8SU9 - chains Q and R of the 18 polymer chains in the assembly; structure by electron microscopy, 2.83 A resolution.

== Chain Q (and R) ==
Molecule: Nucleoside triphosphate hydrolase
Organism: Escherichia coli
Notes: chain R of this document is another copy of the same molecule, construct and numbering; everything in this record applies to it too
UniProtKB: A0A822U1Y5 (A0A822U1Y5_ECOLX); residue numbers follow UniProt; this construct covers 1-610
Sequence (610 residues; each row starts with the number of its first residue):
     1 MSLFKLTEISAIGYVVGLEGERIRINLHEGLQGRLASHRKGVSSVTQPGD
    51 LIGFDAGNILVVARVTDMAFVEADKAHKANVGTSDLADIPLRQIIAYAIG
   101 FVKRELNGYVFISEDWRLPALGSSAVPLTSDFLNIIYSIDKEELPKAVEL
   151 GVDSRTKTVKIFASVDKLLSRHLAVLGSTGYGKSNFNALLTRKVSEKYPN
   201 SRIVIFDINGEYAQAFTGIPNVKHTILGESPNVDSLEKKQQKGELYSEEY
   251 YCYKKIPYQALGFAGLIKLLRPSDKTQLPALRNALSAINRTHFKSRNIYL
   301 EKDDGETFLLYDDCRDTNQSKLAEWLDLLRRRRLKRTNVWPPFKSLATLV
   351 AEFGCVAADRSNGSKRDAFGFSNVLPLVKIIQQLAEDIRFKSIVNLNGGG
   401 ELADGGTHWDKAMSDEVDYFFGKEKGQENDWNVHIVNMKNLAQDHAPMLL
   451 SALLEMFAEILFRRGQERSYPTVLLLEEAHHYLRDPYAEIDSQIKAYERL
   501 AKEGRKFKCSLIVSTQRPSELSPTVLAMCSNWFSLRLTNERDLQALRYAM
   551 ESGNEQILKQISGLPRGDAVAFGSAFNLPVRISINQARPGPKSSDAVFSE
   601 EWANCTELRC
Not modelled in the structure: 37-41, 72-88, 230-237, 356-363, 485-496, 603-610 (chain R: 1-9, 29-45, 68-92, 228-236, 585-610)
Small-molecule neighbours: ADP (adenosine-5'-diphosphate): S178, T179, G180, Y181, G182, K183, S184, N185, R566, I584, N585, Q586

== Interface between chain Q and chain R ==
Pairs across the interface - 41 pairs, chain Q then chain R:
  Q47(Q) - W116(R)  hydrogen bond (side chain-backbone)
  T66(Q) - G20(R)
  D67(Q) - L18(R)
  D67(Q) - E19(R)
  D67(Q) - G20(R)
  M68(Q) - G17(R)
  M68(Q) - L18(R)  hydrogen bond (backbone-backbone)
  A69(Q) - V16(R)
  F70(Q) - V15(R)
  F70(Q) - V16(R)
  R296(Q) - R331(R)
  D313(Q) - P279(R)
  D313(Q) - N283(R)
  Q382(Q) - R282(R)  hydrogen bond
  R389(Q) - F462(R)
  R389(Q) - R499(R)
  R389(Q) - K502(R)
  R389(Q) - E503(R)  salt bridge
  K439(Q) - K506(R)  hydrogen bond (backbone-side chain)
  A442(Q) - K502(R)
  Q443(Q) - E498(R)  hydrogen bond
  Q443(Q) - K502(R)
  D444(Q) - K495(R)
  D444(Q) - E498(R)
  T538(Q) - E551(R)  hydrogen bond
  T538(Q) - S552(R)
  T538(Q) - G553(R)
  N539(Q) - Y548(R)
  R541(Q) - Y548(R)  hydrogen bond
  K559(Q) - E21(R)
  G563(Q) - D115(R)
  S594(Q) - R505(R)
  V597(Q) - D166(R)
  F598(Q) - D166(R)
  F598(Q) - L169(R)
  F598(Q) - K508(R)
  E601(Q) - K425(R)  salt bridge
  E601(Q) - K508(R)
  W602(Q) - Y198(R)  hydrophobic
  W602(Q) - S201(R)
  W602(Q) - P471(R)
Interface residues without a listed pair, chain Q (42 interface residues in all): P48, R92, R155, S178, R315, D316, A368, F371, S372, L375, K379, I388, R517, P565, R581, D595, A596, S599
Interface residues without a listed pair, chain R (52 interface residues in all): S113, E114, R117, L118, L121, G122, K146, S170, R171, N200, K275, L278, A280, R330, A358, F369, Y470, V473, C509, S510

== Summary ==
The interface between chain Q and chain R involves 42 residues on one side and 52 on the other, with 7
hydrogen bonds and 2 salt bridges. Polar contacts include R389(Q)-E503(R), E601(Q)-K425(R) and Q47(Q)-W116(R).
Bound to chain Q: ADP.
Both chains are Nucleoside triphosphate hydrolase (Escherichia coli). Entry 8SU9 (E. coli SIR2-HerA complex
(hexamer HerA bound with dodecamer Sir2)) was determined by electron microscopy, deposited together with 8SUW,
8SUB, 8SXX, 8UAE and 8UAF.
